Entry 7W72 (electron microscopy, 3.10 A resolution); this record covers chains U and T of the 5 polymer chains in the assembly.

[Chain U]
Molecule: Phosphatidylinositol glycan anchor biosynthesis class U protein
From: Homo sapiens
UniProtKB: Q9H490 (PIGU_HUMAN); residues 1-420 here = UniProt positions 1-420
Chain sequence (420 residues; numbered 1 to 420; the number before each row is that of its first residue):
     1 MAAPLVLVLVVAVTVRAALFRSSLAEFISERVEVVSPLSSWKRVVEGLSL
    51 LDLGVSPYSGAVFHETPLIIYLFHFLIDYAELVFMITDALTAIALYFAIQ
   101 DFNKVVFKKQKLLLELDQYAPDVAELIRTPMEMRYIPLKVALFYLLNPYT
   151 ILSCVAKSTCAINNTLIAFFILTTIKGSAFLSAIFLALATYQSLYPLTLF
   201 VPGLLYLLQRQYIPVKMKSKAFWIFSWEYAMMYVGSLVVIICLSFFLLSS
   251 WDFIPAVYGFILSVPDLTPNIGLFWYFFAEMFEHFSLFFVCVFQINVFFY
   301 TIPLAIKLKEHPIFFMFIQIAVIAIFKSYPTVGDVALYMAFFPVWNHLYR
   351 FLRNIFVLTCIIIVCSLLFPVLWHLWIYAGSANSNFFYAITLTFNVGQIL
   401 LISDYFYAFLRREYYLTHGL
Swiss-Prot annotation at these positions:
  - binding site (a cardiolipin): Lys216, Met217, Lys309
  - binding site (a 2-acyl-6-[6-phosphoethanolamine-alpha-D-mannosyl-(1->2)-6-phosphoethanolamine-alpha-D-mannosyl-(1->6)-2-phosphoethanolamine-alpha-D-mannosyl-(1->4)-alpha-D-glucosaminyl]-1-(1-radyl,2-acyl-sn-glycero-3-phospho)-1D-myo-inositol): Asn383, Asn385
Ligand contacts: 8JY ([2-[[(2R)-2-hexanoyloxy-3-[(E)-hex-3-enoxy]propoxy]-oxidanyl-phosphoryl]oxy-3,4,5,6-tetrakis(oxidanyl)phenyl] (2E,4E)-hepta-2,4-dienoate): Asn383, Asn385, Phe386, Ala389, Ile390, Leu392, Thr393

[Chain T]
Molecule: GPI transamidase component PIG-T
From: Homo sapiens
UniProtKB: Q969N2 (PIGT_HUMAN); numbering as in UniProt (aligned over 27-552)
Chain sequence (527 residues; row label = number of the first residue in the row):
    26 ARDSLREELVITPLPSGDVAATFQFRTRWDSELQREGVSHYRLFPKALGQ
    76 LISKYSLRELHLSFTQGFWRTRYWGPPFLQAPSGAELWVWFQDTVTDVDK
   126 SWKELSNVLSGIFCASLNFIDSTNTVTPTASFKPLGLANDTDHYFLRYAV
   176 LPREVVCTENLTPWKKLLPCSSKAGLSVLLKADRLFHTSYHSQAVHIRPV
   226 CRNARCTSISWELRQTLSVVFDAFITGQGKKDWSLFRMFSRTLTEPCPLA
   276 SESRVYVDITTYNQDNETLEVHPPPTTTYQDVILGTRKTYAIYDLLDTAM
   326 INNSRNLNIQLKWKRPPENEAPPVPFLHAQRYVSGYGLQKGELSTLLYNT
   376 HPYRAFPVLLLDTVPWYLRLYVHTLTITSKGKENKPSYIHYQPAQDRLQP
   426 HLLEMLIQLPANSVTKVSIQFERALLKWTEYTPDPNHGFYVSPSVLSALV
   476 PSMVAAKPVDWEESPLFNSLFPVSDGSNYFVRLYTEPLLVNLPTPDFSMP
   526 YNVICLTCTVVAVCYGSFYNLLTRTFH
Differences from the reference sequence: expression tag (26)
Swiss-Prot annotation at these positions:
  - binding site (a 2-acyl-6-[6-phosphoethanolamine-alpha-D-mannosyl-(1->2)-6-phosphoethanolamine-alpha-D-mannosyl-(1->6)-2-phosphoethanolamine-alpha-D-mannosyl-(1->4)-alpha-D-glucosaminyl]-1-(1-radyl,2-acyl-sn-glycero-3-phospho)-1D-myo-inositol): Asn461, Asp521, Ser523, Asn527
  - glycosylation (N-linked (GlcNAc...) asparagine): Asn164, Asn291, Asn327
Disulfides: Cys195-Cys272, Cys226-Cys231
Covalent attachments: N-acetylglucosamine (NAG) linked to Asn327
Ligand contacts: 8JY ([2-[[(2R)-2-hexanoyloxy-3-[(E)-hex-3-enoxy]propoxy]-oxidanyl-phosphoryl]oxy-3,4,5,6-tetrakis(oxidanyl)phenyl] (2E,4E)-hepta-2,4-dienoate): Asp521, Ser523, Met524, Asn527, Leu531

[How chain U and chain T interact]
Contacting residue pairs (97):
  Glu30(U) with Gln364(T); Lys365(T), salt bridge; Glu447(T)
  Lys42(U) with Tyr396(T); His398(T); Gln445(T), hydrogen bond
  Arg43(U) with Tyr396(T)
  Val45(U) with His398(T)
  Glu46(U) with Leu395(T); Tyr396(T); Val397(T), hydrogen bond (side chain-backbone); His398(T), salt bridge
  Ser49(U) with His398(T)
  Leu50(U) with Val397(T), hydrophobic; Tyr416(T), hydrophobic
  Leu53(U) with Val397(T), hydrophobic; Ile414(T), hydrophobic
  Val55(U) with Pro418(T)
  Ser59(U) with Pro418(T)
  Gly60(U) with Pro418(T); Ala419(T)
  Ala61(U) with Ala419(T), hydrogen bond (backbone-backbone); Asp421(T)
  Val62(U) with Tyr396(T), hydrophobic
  Pro265(U) with Arg422(T)
  Asp266(U) with Arg394(T), salt bridge; Leu450(T)
  Leu267(U) with Leu450(T); Leu451(T); Lys452(T)
  Leu273(U) with Thr532(T); Val535(T), hydrophobic
  Trp275(U) with Leu450(T), hydrophobic
  Tyr276(U) with Pro520(T), hydrophobic; Asp521(T), hydrogen bond (side chain-backbone); Val528(T), hydrophobic
  Phe277(U) with Val528(T), hydrophobic; Ile529(T), hydrophobic; Thr532(T)
  Ala279(U) with Leu451(T); Lys452(T); Trp453(T), hydrogen bond (backbone-backbone)
  Glu280(U) with Trp453(T); Pro520(T); Asp521(T), hydrogen bond (side chain-backbone); Met524(T); Pro525(T); Val528(T)
  Met281(U) with Trp453(T), hydrogen bond (backbone-side chain); Ile529(T), hydrophobic
  Phe282(U) with Trp453(T), hydrophobic; Ile529(T), hydrophobic
  Phe289(U) with Ile529(T), hydrophobic; Cys533(T), hydrophobic
  Phe293(U) with Thr532(T); Val536(T), hydrophobic
  Asn296(U) with Val536(T)
  Phe299(U) with Tyr540(T), hydrophobic
  Tyr300(U) with Cys539(T); Phe543(T), hydrophobic
  Pro303(U) with Leu547(T)
  Leu304(U) with Phe543(T), hydrophobic; Leu547(T), hydrophobic
  Lys307(U) with Leu546(T), hydrogen bond (side chain-backbone); Leu547(T)
  Ile318(U) with Phe543(T), hydrophobic
  Val322(U) with Phe543(T), hydrophobic
  Phe326(U) with Cys539(T), hydrophobic
  Trp373(U) with Gln364(T)
  Ile377(U) with Gly362(T); Leu363(T), hydrogen bond (backbone-backbone)
  Tyr378(U) with Gly362(T); Gln364(T), hydrogen bond
  Ser384(U) with Thr519(T); Pro520(T); Asp521(T), hydrogen bond (side chain-backbone)
  Asn385(U) with Asp521(T), hydrogen bond; Met524(T)
  Tyr388(U) with Val528(T), hydrogen bond (side chain-backbone); Leu531(T); Thr532(T), hydrogen bond
  Leu392(U) with Leu531(T), hydrophobic; Val535(T), hydrophobic
  Val396(U) with Val535(T), hydrophobic
  Ile399(U) with Cys539(T), hydrophobic
  Ser403(U) with Ser542(T); Leu546(T)
  Phe406(U) with Leu546(T), hydrophobic; Leu547(T), hydrophobic
  Tyr407(U) with Leu546(T), hydrophobic; Arg549(T); Phe551(T), hydrophobic
  Leu410(U) with Leu546(T); Phe551(T)
  Arg411(U) with Phe551(T)
  Tyr414(U) with Phe551(T), hydrophobic; His552(T)
Also at the interface, not in a pair above, chain U (56 interface residues in all): Thr268, Phe278, Trp376, Asn395, Leu400, Ile402
Also at the interface, not in a pair above, chain T (48 interface residues in all): Tyr361, Thr399, Gln420, Pro518, Phe522, Val538

[In short]
Chain U and chain T form an interface of 56 and 48 residues respectively; the contacts include 14 hydrogen
bonds and 3 salt bridges. Among the polar pairs are Glu30(U)-Lys365(T), Glu46(U)-His398(T) and
Asp266(U)-Arg394(T). Compound 8JY is bound between chain U and chain T.
Chain U is Phosphatidylinositol glycan anchor biosynthesis class U protein and chain T is GPI transamidase
component PIG-T, both from Homo sapiens; the structure, Structure of a human glycosylphosphatidylinositol
(GPI) transamidase, was determined by electron microscopy.
